3AVK - chains A and D of the 4 polymer chains in the assembly; structure by X-ray diffraction, 1.75 A resolution.

# Chain A
Molecule: Integrase
Source organism: Human immunodeficiency virus type 1
Notes: fragment: CCD domain
Reference sequence: P12497 (POL_HV1N5); residues 50-212 here correspond to UniProt positions 1197-1359 (UniProt number = residue number + 1147)
Chain sequence (183 residues; each row starts with the number of its first residue):
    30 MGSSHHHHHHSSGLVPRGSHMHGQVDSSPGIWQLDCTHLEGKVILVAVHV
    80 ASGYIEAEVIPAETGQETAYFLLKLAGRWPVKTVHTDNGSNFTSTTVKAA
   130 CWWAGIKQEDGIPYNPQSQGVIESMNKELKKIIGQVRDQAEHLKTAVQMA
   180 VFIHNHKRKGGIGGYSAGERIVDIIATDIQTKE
Unresolved in the structure: 30-56, 189-192, 210-212
Construct notes: expression tag (30-49); engineered mutation Ser-56 (Cys1203 in P12497), Asp-139 (Phe1286 in P12497), His-185 (Phe1332 in P12497)
Swiss-Prot annotation at these positions:
  - binding site (Mg(2+)): Asp-64, Asp-116, Glu-152

# Chain D
Molecule: LEDGF peptide
Chain sequence (8 residues; numbered 1 to 8; the number before each row is that of its first residue):
     1 SLKIDNED
Covalent attachments: covalent link Ser-1/Asp-8

# How chain A and chain D interact
Pairs across the interface - 12 pairs, chain A then chain D:
  Gln-95(A) / Asp-5(D)  hydrogen bond (side chain-backbone)
  Gln-95(A) / Asn-6(D)
  Thr-124(A) / Glu-7(D)
  Thr-125(A) / Ile-4(D)
  Thr-125(A) / Asp-5(D)
  Thr-125(A) / Asn-6(D)
  Thr-125(A) / Glu-7(D)  hydrogen bond (side chain-backbone)
  Ala-128(A) / Ile-4(D)
  Ala-128(A) / Glu-7(D)
  Ala-129(A) / Ile-4(D)  hydrophobic
  Trp-131(A) / Ile-4(D)  hydrophobic
  Trp-132(A) / Ile-4(D)  hydrophobic
Also at the interface, not in a pair above, chain A (9 interface residues in all): Ala-98, Leu-102

# Summary
The interface between chain A and chain D involves 9 residues on one side and 4 on the other; the contacts
include 2 hydrogen bonds. Among the polar pairs are Gln-95(A)/Asp-5(D) and Thr-125(A)/Glu-7(D). UniProt lists
3 Mg2+-binding residues on chain A.
Chain A is Integrase (Human immunodeficiency virus type 1) and chain D is LEDGF peptide; the structure,
Crystal structures of novel allosteric peptide inhibitors of HIV integrase in the LEDGF binding site, was
determined by X-ray diffraction together with 3AV9, 3AVA, 3AVB, 3AVC, 3AVF, 3AVG and 6 further entries from
the same study.
